7UIF - chains D and G of the 33 polymer chains in the assembly; structure by electron microscopy, 4.60 A resolution (low resolution: residue-level contacts below are approximate; hydrogen-bond / salt-bridge calls are withheld).

# Chain D
Protein: DNA-directed RNA polymerase II subunit RPB4
From: Saccharomyces cerevisiae S288C
Reference sequence: P20433 (RPB4_YEAST); residue numbers follow UniProt; this construct covers 1-221
Amino-acid sequence (221 residues; numbered 1 to 221; the number before each row is that of its first residue):
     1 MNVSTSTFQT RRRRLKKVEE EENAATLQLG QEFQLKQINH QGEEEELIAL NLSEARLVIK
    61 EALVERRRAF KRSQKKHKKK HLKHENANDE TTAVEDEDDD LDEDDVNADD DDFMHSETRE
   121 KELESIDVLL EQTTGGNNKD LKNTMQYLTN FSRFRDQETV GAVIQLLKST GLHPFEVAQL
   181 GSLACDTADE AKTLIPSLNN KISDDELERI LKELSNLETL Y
Disordered / not traced: 1-23, 79-107
Curated features (UniProtKB/Swiss-Prot):
  - modified residue: Met1 (N-acetylmethionine), Thr91 (Phosphothreonine), Thr92 (Phosphothreonine)

# Chain G
Protein: DNA-directed RNA polymerase II subunit RPB7
From: Saccharomyces cerevisiae S288C
Reference sequence: P34087 (RPB7_YEAST); numbering as in UniProt (aligned over 1-171)
Amino-acid sequence (171 residues; numbered 1 to 171; the number before each row is that of its first residue):
     1 MFFIKDLSLN ITLHPSFFGP RMKQYLKTKL LEEVEGSCTG KFGYILCVLD YDNIDIQRGR
    61 ILPTDGSAEF NVKYRAVVFK PFKGEVVDGT VVSCSQHGFE VQVGPMKVFV TKHLMPQDLT
   121 FNAGSNPPSY QSSEDVITIK SRIRVKIEGC ISQVSSIHAI GSIKEDYLGA I
Curated features (UniProtKB/Swiss-Prot):
  - mutagenesis: Val108 to His113 (Lowers nucleic-acid binding of RPB4-RPB7 by 10-fold; no effect on association with Pol II core complex; abolishes transcriptional activity of Pol II), Ile151 to His158 (No effect on nucleic-acid binding of RPB4-RPB7 and on association with Pol II core complex; abolishes transcriptional activity of Pol II)

# How chain D and chain G interact
Contacting residue pairs (65; chain D residue first):
  Ala24(D) - Phe82(G)
  Ala24(D) - Lys83(G)
  Ala24(D) - Gly84(G)
  Ala24(D) - Glu85(G)
  Ala25(D) - Lys83(G)
  Ala25(D) - Gly84(G)
  Gln28(D) - Phe82(G)
  Leu29(D) - Phe82(G)
  Glu32(D) - Lys5(G)
  Glu32(D) - Lys41(G)
  Glu32(D) - Phe42(G)
  Phe33(D) - Phe3(G)
  Phe33(D) - Lys80(G)
  Phe33(D) - Phe82(G)
  Gln37(D) - Lys5(G)
  Ile38(D) - Asp6(G)
  Asn39(D) - Asp6(G)
  Asn39(D) - Arg75(G)
  His40(D) - Asp6(G)
  His40(D) - Lys73(G)
  His40(D) - Tyr74(G)
  His40(D) - Arg75(G)
  Gln41(D) - Arg75(G)
  Leu47(D) - Phe3(G)
  Ile48(D) - Phe2(G)
  Ile48(D) - Phe3(G)
  Ile48(D) - Ile4(G)
  Ala49(D) - Phe2(G)
  Ala49(D) - Phe3(G)
  Leu50(D) - Phe2(G)
  Leu52(D) - Phe2(G)
  Ala55(D) - Phe2(G)
  Ile59(D) - Cys47(G)
  Arg66(D) - Leu31(G)
  Arg66(D) - Glu35(G)
  Arg66(D) - Val48(G)
  Arg66(D) - Tyr51(G)
  Asn138(D) - Glu35(G)
  Asn138(D) - Gly36(G)
  Asp140(D) - Tyr44(G)
  Thr144(D) - Pro105(G)
  Tyr147(D) - Asp88(G)
  Tyr147(D) - Gly104(G)
  Leu148(D) - Phe2(G)
  Phe151(D) - Thr90(G)
  Phe151(D) - Arg142(G)
  Phe175(D) - Met1(G)
  Phe175(D) - Glu85(G)
  Ala178(D) - Met1(G)
  Gln179(D) - Met1(G)
  Gln179(D) - Glu85(G)
  Gln179(D) - Val86(G)
  Leu183(D) - Asp88(G)
  Leu183(D) - Arg144(G)
  Ala184(D) - Arg144(G)
  Cys185(D) - Arg144(G)
  Asp186(D) - Ile171(G)
  Asp189(D) - Tyr167(G)
  Glu190(D) - Tyr167(G)
  Thr193(D) - Asp166(G)
  Thr193(D) - Tyr167(G)
  Leu194(D) - Val86(G)
  Leu194(D) - Arg144(G)
  Leu194(D) - Tyr167(G)
  Leu194(D) - Leu168(G)
Also at the interface, not in a pair above, chain D (40 interface residues in all): Asn51, Asn137, Leu141, Asn143
Also at the interface, not in a pair above, chain G (41 interface residues in all): Leu7, Glu32, Leu46, Asp55, Val78, Gln102, Val103

# In short
40 residues of chain D and 41 residues of chain G are in contact. UniProt lists 14 mutagenesis sites on chain
G.
Chain D is DNA-directed RNA polymerase II subunit RPB4 and chain G is DNA-directed RNA polymerase II subunit
RPB7, both from Saccharomyces cerevisiae S288C; the structure, Mediator-PIC Early (Core B), was determined by
electron microscopy (same publication as 7UI9, 7UIC, 7UIG, 7UIK, 7UIL and 7UIO).
